PDB entry 6Q8O | X-ray diffraction, 3.60 A resolution | chains 4 and 5 of the 16 polymer chains in the assembly

# Chain 4
Molecule: NADH-quinone oxidoreductase subunit 4
From: Thermus thermophilus (strain HB8 / ATCC 27634 / DSM 579)
Notes: EC 1.6.5.11
UniProtKB: Q56220 (NQO4_THET8); residues 1-409 here = UniProt positions 1-409
Chain sequence (409 residues; numbered 1 to 409; the number before each row is that of its first residue):
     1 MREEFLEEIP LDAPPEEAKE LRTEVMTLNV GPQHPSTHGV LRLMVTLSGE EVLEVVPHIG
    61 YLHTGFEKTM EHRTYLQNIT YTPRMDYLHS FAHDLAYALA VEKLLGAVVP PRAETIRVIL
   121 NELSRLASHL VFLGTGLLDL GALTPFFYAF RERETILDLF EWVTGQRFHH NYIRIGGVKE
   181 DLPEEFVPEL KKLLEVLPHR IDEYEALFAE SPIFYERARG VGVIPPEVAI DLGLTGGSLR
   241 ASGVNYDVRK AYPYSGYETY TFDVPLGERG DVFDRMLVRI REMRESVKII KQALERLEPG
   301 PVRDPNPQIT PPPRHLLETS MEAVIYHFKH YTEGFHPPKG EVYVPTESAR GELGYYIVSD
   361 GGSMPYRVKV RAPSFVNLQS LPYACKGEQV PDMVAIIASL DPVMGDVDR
Disordered / not traced: 1-25
Ligand contacts: Piericidin A (HQH): Gln33, Ser36, His38, Gly39, Val40, Tyr87, Leu88, Thr135, Leu138, Leu143, Pro402, Val403
What the authors report for this chain:
  - binding site for Piericidin A: His38, Tyr87
  - catalytic residues: His38, Tyr87 (proposed by the authors, not directly observed)

# Chain 5
Molecule: NADH-quinone oxidoreductase subunit 5
From: Thermus thermophilus (strain HB8 / ATCC 27634 / DSM 579)
Notes: EC 1.6.5.11
UniProtKB: Q56219 (NQO5_THET8); residues 1-207 here = UniProt positions 1-207
Chain sequence (207 residues; row label = number of the first residue in the row):
     1 MRLERVLEEA RAKGYPIEDN GLGNLWVVLP RERFKEEMAH YKAMGFNFLA DIVGLDYLTY
    61 PDPRPERFAV VYELVSLPGW KDGDGSRFFV RVYVPEEDPR LPTVTDLWGS ANFLEREVYD
   121 LFGIVFEGHP DLRKILTPED LEGHPLRKDY PLGETPTLFR EGRYIIPAEF RAALTGKDPG
   181 LTFYKGGSRK GYRSLWADLK KAREVKG
Disordered / not traced: 197-207

# Chain 4 / chain 5 interface
Contacting residue pairs (102; chain 4 residue first):
  Pro57(4) - Phe113(5)  hydrophobic
  Pro57(4) - Arg133(5)
  His58(4) - Arg133(5)  hydrogen bond
  Ile59(4) - Ile135(5)
  Gly60(4) - Ile135(5)
  Gly60(4) - Leu136(5)
  His63(4) - Leu136(5)
  Glu67(4) - Leu146(5)
  Lys68(4) - Pro145(5)  hydrogen bond (side chain-backbone)
  Lys68(4) - Leu146(5)  hydrogen bond (side chain-backbone)
  Lys68(4) - Arg147(5)
  Lys68(4) - Tyr150(5)
  Lys68(4) - Leu152(5)
  Glu71(4) - Lys148(5)  salt bridge
  His72(4) - Arg171(5)  hydrogen bond (backbone-side chain)
  Arg73(4) - Glu154(5)  salt bridge
  Arg73(4) - Arg171(5)
  Lys103(4) - Leu22(5)  hydrogen bond (side chain-backbone)
  Leu104(4) - Leu22(5)
  Pro226(4) - Trp80(5)  hydrophobic
  Ile230(4) - Asn47(5)
  Ile230(4) - Leu77(5)  hydrophobic
  Ile230(4) - Ser110(5)
  Asp231(4) - Leu107(5)
  Asp231(4) - Trp108(5)
  Asp231(4) - Gly109(5)  hydrogen bond (side chain-backbone)
  Asp231(4) - Ser110(5)  hydrogen bond (backbone-side chain)
  Leu232(4) - Ser110(5)  hydrogen bond (backbone-side chain)
  Gly233(4) - Phe48(5)
  Gly233(4) - Ser110(5)  hydrogen bond (backbone-side chain)
  Thr235(4) - Phe48(5)
  Leu239(4) - Leu77(5)  hydrophobic
  Gly243(4) - Gly79(5)
  Gly243(4) - Trp80(5)
  Val244(4) - Gly79(5)
  Val244(4) - Trp80(5)  hydrophobic
  Asn245(4) - Gly79(5)  hydrogen bond (backbone-backbone)
  Tyr246(4) - Phe48(5)
  Tyr246(4) - Leu77(5)  hydrophobic
  Tyr246(4) - Pro78(5)
  Tyr246(4) - Gly79(5)
  Tyr246(4) - Arg87(5)  hydrogen bond
  Tyr252(4) - Gly85(5)  hydrogen bond (side chain-backbone)
  Asn306(4) - Tyr192(5)  hydrogen bond
  Gln308(4) - Ser188(5)  hydrogen bond
  Thr332(4) - Ala172(5)
  Thr332(4) - Ala173(5)
  Glu333(4) - Ala173(5)
  Glu333(4) - Leu174(5)
  Glu333(4) - Arg189(5)  salt bridge
  His336(4) - Ser188(5)
  His336(4) - Arg189(5)  hydrogen bond (side chain-backbone)
  His336(4) - Tyr192(5)
  Pro338(4) - Tyr192(5)
  Lys339(4) - Tyr60(5)
  Lys339(4) - Asp62(5)  salt bridge
  Glu341(4) - Asn20(5)  hydrogen bond (backbone-side chain)
  Glu341(4) - Trp26(5)
  Glu341(4) - Tyr57(5)  hydrogen bond
  Glu341(4) - Arg91(5)  salt bridge
  Val342(4) - Leu22(5)  hydrophobic
  Val342(4) - Asn24(5)
  Glu352(4) - Phe48(5)
  Glu352(4) - Ala50(5)
  Glu352(4) - Glu73(5)
  Glu352(4) - Arg87(5)  salt bridge
  Tyr356(4) - Trp26(5)
  Tyr356(4) - Val53(5)  hydrophobic
  Tyr356(4) - Leu55(5)  hydrophobic
  Tyr356(4) - Arg91(5)
  Ser359(4) - Tyr60(5)
  Asp360(4) - Tyr60(5)
  Asp360(4) - Thr175(5)
  Asp360(4) - Gly176(5)  hydrogen bond (side chain-backbone)
  Gly361(4) - Arg189(5)
  Gly362(4) - Leu174(5)
  Ser363(4) - Ala173(5)
  Ser363(4) - Leu174(5)  hydrogen bond (backbone-backbone)
  Met364(4) - Leu174(5)
  Tyr366(4) - Asp56(5)  hydrogen bond (side chain-backbone)
  Tyr366(4) - Tyr57(5)
  Tyr366(4) - Leu58(5)
  Tyr366(4) - Thr59(5)  hydrogen bond (side chain-backbone)
  Tyr366(4) - Tyr60(5)  hydrogen bond (side chain-backbone)
  Tyr366(4) - Lys148(5)
  Arg367(4) - Val53(5)
  Arg367(4) - Gly54(5)  hydrogen bond (side chain-backbone)
  Arg367(4) - Leu55(5)
  Arg367(4) - Leu146(5)
  Lys369(4) - Val53(5)
  Lys369(4) - Glu117(5)  salt bridge
  Arg371(4) - Ala50(5)  hydrogen bond (side chain-backbone)
  Arg371(4) - Asp51(5)  salt bridge
  Phe375(4) - Phe113(5)
  Phe375(4) - Leu114(5)
  Val376(4) - Leu114(5)  hydrophobic
  Gln379(4) - Gly109(5)
  Gln379(4) - Ser110(5)  hydrogen bond (side chain-backbone)
  Gln379(4) - Asn112(5)  hydrogen bond (side chain-backbone)
  Gln379(4) - Phe113(5)
  Asp408(4) - Leu136(5)
  Arg409(4) - Glu117(5)  salt bridge
Other interface residues (no listed pair), chain 4 (61 interface residues in all): Val56, Thr69, Thr74, Leu105, Gly106, Ala251, Ile309, Pro337, Tyr343, Pro345, Leu378
Other interface residues (no listed pair), chain 5 (65 interface residues in all): Ile52, Pro61, Val75, Ser86, Phe89, Ala111, Leu121, Phe122, Lys185, Lys190, Gly191, Arg193, Ser194

# Overview
61 residues of chain 4 and 65 residues of chain 5 are in contact; the contacts include 26 hydrogen bonds and 9
salt bridges. Among the polar pairs are Glu71(4)-Lys148(5), Arg73(4)-Glu154(5) and Glu333(4)-Arg189(5). Chain
4 binds Piericidin A. From the paper: catalytic residues His38(4) and Tyr87(4); a binding site for Piericidin
A at His38(4) and Tyr87(4).
Chain 4 is NADH-quinone oxidoreductase subunit 4 and chain 5 is NADH-quinone oxidoreductase subunit 5, both
from Thermus thermophilus (strain HB8 / ATCC 27634 / DSM 579); the structure, Respiratory complex I from
Thermus thermophilus with bound Piericidin A, was determined by X-ray diffraction, deposited together with
6I0D, 6I1P, 6Q8W, 6Q8X, 6Y11, 6ZIY and 3 further entries.
